Entry 3MK1 (X-ray diffraction, 1.57 A resolution); this record covers chain A.

# Chain A
Name: Alkaline phosphatase, placental type
From: Homo sapiens
Notes: EC 3.1.3.1
UniProtKB: P05187 (PPB1_HUMAN); residues 1-484 here correspond to UniProt positions 23-506 (UniProt number = residue number + 22)
Sequence (484 residues; row label = number of the first residue in the row):
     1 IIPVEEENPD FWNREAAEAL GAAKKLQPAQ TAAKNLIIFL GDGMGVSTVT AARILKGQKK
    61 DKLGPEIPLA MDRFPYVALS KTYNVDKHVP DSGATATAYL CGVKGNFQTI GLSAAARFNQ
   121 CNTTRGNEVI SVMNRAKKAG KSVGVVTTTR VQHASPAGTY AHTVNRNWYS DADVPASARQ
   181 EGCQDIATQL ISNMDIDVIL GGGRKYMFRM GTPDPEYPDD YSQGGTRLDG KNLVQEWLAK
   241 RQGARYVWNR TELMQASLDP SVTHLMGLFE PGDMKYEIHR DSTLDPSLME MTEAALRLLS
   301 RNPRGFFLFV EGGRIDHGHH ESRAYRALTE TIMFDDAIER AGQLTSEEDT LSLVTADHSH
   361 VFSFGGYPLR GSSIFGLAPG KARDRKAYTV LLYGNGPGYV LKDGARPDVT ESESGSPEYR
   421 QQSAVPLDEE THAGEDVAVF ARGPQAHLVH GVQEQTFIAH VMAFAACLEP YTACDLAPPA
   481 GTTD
Disordered / not traced: 482-484
Cystine bridges: Cys121-Cys183, Cys467-Cys474
Covalently attached groups: N-acetylglucosamine (NAG) linked to Asn122, Asn249
Modified / non-standard residues: Ser92 (phosphoserine; SEP)
Ion coordination: Zn2+ site 1: Asp42, Ser92, Asp357, His358; Zn2+ site 2: Asp42, Ser155, Glu311; Mg2+: Asp42, Ser155, Glu311; Zn2+ site 3: Ser92, Asp316, His320, His432; Ca2+: Glu216, Phe269, Glu270, Asp285
Ligand contacts:
  - : Asp42, Ser92, His153, Ser155, Glu311, Gly313
  - P-nitrophenol (NPO), molecule 1: Asp91, Ser92, Phe107, Gln108, Arg166, Tyr367, His432
  - P-nitrophenol (NPO), molecule 2: Gly211, Pro213, Pro218, Tyr221
  - P-nitrophenol (NPO), molecule 3: Arg250, Leu253, Met254, Ser257, Glu290, Glu293, Ala294, Arg297
Swiss-Prot annotation at these positions:
  - active site: Ser92 (Phosphoserine intermediate)
  - binding site (Mg(2+)): Asp42, Ser155, Glu311
  - binding site (Zn(2+)): Asp42, Ser92, Asp316, His320, Asp357, His358, His432
  - binding site (Ca(2+)): Glu216, Phe269, Glu270, Asp285
  - lipidation: Asp484 (GPI-anchor amidated aspartate)
  - glycosylation (N-linked (GlcNAc...) asparagine): Asn122, Asn249

# Overview
Ligands of chain A: 3 copies of P-nitrophenol and compounds MG/ZN. Covalently linked N-acetylglucosamine: at
Asn122 and Asn249. The Zn2+ site 1 is built by Asp42, Ser92, Asp357 and His358. From UniProt: active-site
residue Ser92, 3 Mg2+-binding residues, 7 Zn2+-binding residues and 4 Ca2+-binding residues.
Chain A is Alkaline phosphatase, placental type (Homo sapiens); the structure, Refinement of placental
alkaline phosphatase complexed with nitrophenyl, was determined by X-ray diffraction together with 3MK0 and
3MK2 from the same study.
